5YST - chains A and B of the 3 polymer chains in the assembly; structure by X-ray diffraction, 2.04 A resolution.

== Chain A ==
Protein: GTP-binding nuclear protein Ran
From: Homo sapiens
Reference sequence: P62826 (RAN_HUMAN); numbering as in UniProt (aligned over 1-216)
Amino-acid sequence (216 residues; each row starts with the number of its first residue):
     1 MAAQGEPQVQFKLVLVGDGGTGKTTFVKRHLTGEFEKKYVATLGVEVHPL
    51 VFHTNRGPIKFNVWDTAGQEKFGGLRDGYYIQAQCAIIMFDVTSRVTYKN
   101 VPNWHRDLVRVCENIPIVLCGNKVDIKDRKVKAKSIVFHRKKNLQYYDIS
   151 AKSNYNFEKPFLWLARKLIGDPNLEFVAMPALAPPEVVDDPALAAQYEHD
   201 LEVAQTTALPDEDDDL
Not modelled in the structure: 1-8
Differences from the reference sequence: engineered mutation Asp189 (Met in P62826)
Bound ions: Mg2+: Thr24, Thr42 (together with GTP)
Ligand contacts: GTP (guanosine-5'-triphosphate): Asp18, Gly19, Gly20, Thr21, Gly22, Lys23, Thr24, Thr25, Phe35, Glu36, Lys37, Lys38, Tyr39, Val40, Ala41, Thr42, Thr66, Ala67, Gly68, Gln69, Asn122, Lys123, Asp125, Ile126, Ser150, Ala151, Lys152
Swiss-Prot annotation at these positions:
  - region: Lys37 to Val45 (Switch-I), Gly68 to Gln84 (Switch-II), Asp211 to Leu216 (Interaction with RANBP1)
  - binding site (GTP): Asp18 to Thr25, Glu36 to Thr42, Gly68, Asn122 to Asp125, Ser150 to Lys152
  - site: Gln69 (Essential for GTP hydrolysis)
  - modified residue: Ala2 (N-acetylalanine), Thr24 (Phosphothreonine), Lys37 (N6-acetyllysine), Lys60 (N6-acetyllysine), Lys71 (N6-acetyllysine), Lys99 (N6-acetyllysine), Lys134 (N6-acetyllysine), Lys159 (N6-acetyllysine)
  - cross-link (Glycyl lysine isopeptide (Lys-Gly)): Lys71 (interchain with G-Cter in SUMO2), Lys152 (interchain with G-Cter in SUMO2)
  - mutagenesis: Gly19 (G19V: Blocks DNA replication; when associated with L-69), Thr24 (T24L: Has low binding affinity for GTP and GDP. Almost completely abolishes interaction with BIRC5; T24N: Has low binding affinity for GTP and GDP. Decreases nuclear import of proteins and RNA ...), Thr25 (T25A: Minor effect on the interaction with the alpha phosphate group of bound GTP), Lys37 (K37Q: Mimics acetylation; enhances the nuclear export of RELA/p65; K37R: Decreased acetylation), Tyr39 (Y39A: Abolishes steric hindrance that traps the essential Q-69 in an unreactive position, and causes slow GTP hydrolysis in wild-type ...), Gln69 (Q69L: Strongly decreased GTPase activity. Probably locked in the GTP-bound form. Loss of interaction with NUTF2. Decreases nuclear location and leads to cytoplasmic location during interphase ...), Glu70 (E70A: Strongly decreases the relase of bound GDP), Arg76 (R76E: Probable loss of interaction with NUTF2. Loss of transport to the nucleus), Lys134 (K134Q: Loss of normal mitotic chromosome segregation and defective mitotic spindle orientation; K134R: Loss of normal mitotic chromosome segregation and formation of sister chromatid bridges), Asp211 to Leu216 (No effect on GTPase activity. Abolishes interaction with RANBP1)

== Chain B ==
Protein: Ran-specific GTPase-activating protein 1
From: Saccharomyces cerevisiae (strain ATCC 204508 / S288c)
Notes: fragment: Ran Binding Domain
Reference sequence: P41920 (YRB1_YEAST); residue numbers follow UniProt; this construct covers 62-200
Amino-acid sequence (139 residues; each row starts with the number of its first residue):
    62 DIHFEPVVHLEKVDVKTMEEDEEVLYKVRAKLFRFDADAKEWKERGTGDC
   112 KFLKNKKTNKVRILMRRDKTLKICANHIIAPEYTLKPNVGSDRSWVYACT
   162 ADIAEGEAEAFTFAIRFGSKENADKFKEEFEKAQEINKK
Not modelled in the structure: 62-77

== Chain A / chain B interface ==
Pairs across the interface (95; chain A residue first):
  Arg29(A) with Glu105(B), salt bridge
  Leu31(A) with Glu166(B)
  Thr32(A) with Glu105(B); Arg106(B); Arg128(B), hydrogen bond (backbone-side chain)
  Gly33(A) with Glu105(B); Arg106(B); Arg128(B)
  Glu34(A) with Lys104(B), salt bridge; Glu105(B), hydrogen bond (backbone-backbone)
  Leu50(A) with Lys133(B)
  Val51(A) with Lys133(B), hydrogen bond (backbone-side chain)
  Phe52(A) with Lys133(B)
  Phe157(A) with Lys130(B); Thr131(B)
  Glu158(A) with Lys130(B)
  Ala178(A) with Thr78(B); Arg127(B); Leu132(B)
  Met179(A) with Thr78(B); Arg127(B), hydrogen bond (backbone-side chain); Leu132(B); Lys133(B); Ile134(B), hydrogen bond (side chain-backbone)
  Pro180(A) with Thr78(B); Met79(B), hydrophobic; Ile134(B)
  Ala181(A) with Thr78(B), hydrogen bond (backbone-backbone); Met79(B); Arg123(B), hydrogen bond (backbone-side chain); Leu125(B), hydrophobic; Arg127(B); Ile134(B), hydrophobic
  Leu182(A) with Met79(B), hydrophobic; Arg123(B), hydrogen bond (backbone-side chain); Asn137(B), hydrogen bond (backbone-side chain); Ile164(B)
  Pro184(A) with Arg123(B); Asn137(B); His138(B); Ile139(B); Ile164(B), hydrophobic
  Pro185(A) with Ile139(B); Ile164(B)
  Glu186(A) with Lys121(B)
  Val188(A) with Ala141(B), hydrophobic; Tyr144(B); Thr161(B); Ala162(B), hydrophobic
  Asp189(A) with Thr161(B), hydrogen bond (backbone-side chain)
  Asp190(A) with Glu143(B)
  Pro191(A) with Ala159(B), hydrophobic; Thr161(B)
  Tyr197(A) with Ala159(B), hydrophobic
  Leu201(A) with Lys147(B); Val157(B), hydrophobic
  Val203(A) with Phe96(B), hydrophobic
  Ala204(A) with Trp103(B), hydrogen bond (backbone-side chain); Asn149(B), hydrogen bond (backbone-side chain); Thr173(B)
  Gln205(A) with Lys147(B); Pro148(B), hydrogen bond (side chain-backbone); Asn149(B), hydrogen bond (backbone-side chain); Val150(B), hydrogen bond (backbone-backbone); Val157(B)
  Thr206(A) with Val150(B)
  Thr207(A) with Phe96(B); Lys101(B); Trp103(B), hydrogen bond (backbone-side chain); Asn149(B), hydrogen bond (backbone-side chain)
  Ala208(A) with Trp103(B); Asn149(B)
  Leu209(A) with Trp103(B), hydrophobic; Asn149(B), hydrogen bond (backbone-side chain); Ser155(B); Ala175(B), hydrophobic; Arg177(B)
  Pro210(A) with Phe94(B), hydrophobic; Trp103(B); Arg177(B), hydrogen bond (backbone-side chain)
  Asp211(A) with Arg177(B), hydrogen bond (backbone-side chain)
  Glu212(A) with Gly151(B); Ser152(B), hydrogen bond; Arg154(B), salt bridge; Arg177(B), salt bridge
  Asp214(A) with Arg154(B), hydrogen bond (backbone-side chain)
  Asp215(A) with Arg154(B), hydrogen bond (backbone-side chain); Gly179(B)
  Leu216(A) with Arg90(B); Lys92(B), hydrogen bond (backbone-side chain); Thr108(B); Arg154(B); Arg177(B), hydrogen bond (backbone-side chain); Phe178(B); Gly179(B)
Other interface residues (no listed pair), chain A (42 interface residues in all): His30, Phe35, Phe176, Val177, Ala183
Other interface residues (no listed pair), chain B (54 interface residues in all): Ala91, Arg95, Thr119, Asp129, Thr145, Ala165, Ala169

== Overview ==
42 residues of chain A and 54 residues of chain B are in contact; the contacts include 25 hydrogen bonds and 4
salt bridges. Polar contacts include Arg29(A)-Glu105(B), Glu34(A)-Lys104(B) and Glu212(A)-Arg154(B). Bound to
chain A: GTP.
Here chain A is GTP-binding nuclear protein Ran (Homo sapiens) and chain B is Ran-specific GTPase-activating
protein 1 (Saccharomyces cerevisiae (strain ATCC 204508 / S288c)). Entry 5YST (RanM189D in complex with
RanBP1-CRM1) was determined by X-ray diffraction.
